Entry 7L0R (electron microscopy, 4.20 A resolution (low resolution: residue-level contacts below are approximate; hydrogen-bond / salt-bridge calls are withheld)); this record covers chains C and D of the 5 polymer chains in the assembly.

== Chain C ==
Name: Neurotensin receptor type 1
Organism: Rattus norvegicus
Reference sequence: P20789 (NTR1_RAT); numbering as in UniProt; present here: 50-272, 291-390
Amino-acid sequence (336 residues; each row starts with the number of its first residue; note: 18 numbers in that range are skipped by the numbering (no residue carries them; nothing is unmodelled there)):
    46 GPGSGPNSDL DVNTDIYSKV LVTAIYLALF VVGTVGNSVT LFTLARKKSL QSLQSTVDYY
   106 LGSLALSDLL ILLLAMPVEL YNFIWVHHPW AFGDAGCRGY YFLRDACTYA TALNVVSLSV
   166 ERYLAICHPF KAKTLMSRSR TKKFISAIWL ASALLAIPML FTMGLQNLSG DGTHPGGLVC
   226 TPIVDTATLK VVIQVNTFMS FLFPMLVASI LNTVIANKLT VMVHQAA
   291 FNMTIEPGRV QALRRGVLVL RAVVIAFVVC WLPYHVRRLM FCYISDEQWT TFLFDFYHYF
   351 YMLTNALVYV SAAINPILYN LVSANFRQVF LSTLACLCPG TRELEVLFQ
Not modelled in the structure: 46-51, 92-98, 291, 386-399
Sequence notes: expression tag (46-49, 391-399); engineered mutation Leu86 (Ala in P20789), Asp103 (His in P20789), Tyr105 (His in P20789), Val161 (Ala in P20789), Leu213 (Arg in P20789), Leu234 (Val in P20789), Ala253 (Ile in P20789), Arg305 (His in P20789), Val358 (Phe in P20789), Ala362 (Ser in P20789)
Cystine bridges: Cys142-Cys225
Curated features (UniProtKB/Swiss-Prot):
  - region: Val326 to Tyr349 (Neurotensin binding)
  - lipidation (S-palmitoyl cysteine): Cys386, Cys388
Reported in the primary citation:
  - mutagenesis - R167L: abolished signaling

== Chain D ==
Name: Neurotensin
Organism: Rattus norvegicus
Reference sequence: P20068 (NEUT_RAT); residues 8-13 here correspond to UniProt positions 157-162 (UniProt number = residue number + 149)
Amino-acid sequence (10 residues; each row starts with the number of its first residue):
     4 GPGGRRPYIL
Not modelled in the structure: 4-7
Sequence notes: expression tag (4-7)
Curated features (UniProtKB/Swiss-Prot):
  - site (Cleavage): Pro10, Tyr11, Tyr11, Ile12

== How chain C and chain D interact ==
Residue-residue contacts (31; chain C residue first):
  Asp54(C) - Arg8(D)
  Leu55(C) - Tyr11(D)
  Phe128(C) - Ile12(D)
  His132(C) - Tyr11(D)
  His133(C) - Tyr11(D)
  Tyr146(C) - Leu13(D)
  Met208(C) - Leu13(D)
  Val224(C) - Tyr11(D)
  Cys225(C) - Tyr11(D)
  Pro227(C) - Leu13(D)
  Ile238(C) - Leu13(D)
  Arg327(C) - Leu13(D)
  Arg328(C) - Leu13(D)
  Phe331(C) - Arg9(D)
  Phe331(C) - Pro10(D)
  Phe331(C) - Ile12(D)
  Phe331(C) - Leu13(D)
  Ile334(C) - Arg9(D)
  Ser335(C) - Arg9(D)
  Asp336(C) - Arg8(D)
  Asp336(C) - Arg9(D)
  Trp339(C) - Arg8(D)
  Trp339(C) - Arg9(D)
  Trp339(C) - Pro10(D)
  Phe344(C) - Arg9(D)
  Phe344(C) - Pro10(D)
  Tyr347(C) - Pro10(D)
  Tyr347(C) - Ile12(D)
  His348(C) - Pro10(D)
  Tyr351(C) - Ile12(D)
  Tyr351(C) - Leu13(D)
Also at the interface, not in a pair above, chain C (23 interface residues in all): Thr226

== In short ==
Chain C and chain D form an interface of 23 and 6 residues respectively. The paper reports that R167L of chain
C abolishes signaling.
Here chain C is Neurotensin receptor type 1 and chain D is Neurotensin, both from Rattus norvegicus. Entry
7L0R (Structure of NTS-NTSR1-Gi complex in lipid nanodisc, noncanonical state, without AHD) was determined by
electron microscopy (same publication as 7L0P, 7L0Q and 7L0S).
